Entry 4JZZ (X-ray diffraction, 1.49 A resolution); this record covers chains A and R.

== Chain A ==
Molecule: HIV-1 YU2 gp120 glycoprotein
Source organism: Human immunodeficiency virus 1
Sequence (376 residues; numbered 20 to 492; 97 numbers in that range are skipped by the numbering (no residue carries them; nothing is unmodelled there); the number before each row is that of its first residue):
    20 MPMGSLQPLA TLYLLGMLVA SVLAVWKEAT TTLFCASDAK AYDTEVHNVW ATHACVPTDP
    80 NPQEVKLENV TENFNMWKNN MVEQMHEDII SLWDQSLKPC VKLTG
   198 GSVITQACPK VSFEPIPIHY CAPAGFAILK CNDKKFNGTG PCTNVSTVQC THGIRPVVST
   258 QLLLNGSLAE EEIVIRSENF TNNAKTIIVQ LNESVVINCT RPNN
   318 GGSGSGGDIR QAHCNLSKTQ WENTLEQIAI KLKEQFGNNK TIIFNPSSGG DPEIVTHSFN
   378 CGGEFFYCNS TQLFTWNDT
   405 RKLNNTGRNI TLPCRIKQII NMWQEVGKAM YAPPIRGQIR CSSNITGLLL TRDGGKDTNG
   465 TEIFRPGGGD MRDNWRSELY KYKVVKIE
Disordered / not traced: 20-43, 318-324, 405-410, 460-462
Disulfides: C54-C74, C119-C205, C218-C247, C228-C239, C296-C331, C378-C445, C385-C418
Covalent attachments: N-acetylglucosamine (NAG) linked to N234, N241, N262, N276, N289, N295, N386, N448
Bound ions: Na+ site 1 near P253 (its only coordinating residue here); Na+ site 2 near S256 (its only coordinating residue here); Na+ site 3 near V372 (its only coordinating residue here); Na+ site 4: N377 (together with N-acetylglucosamine)
Small-molecule neighbours: citrate anion (FLC): R327, R419, I420, K421, Q422, I423
Reported in the primary citation:
  - conformationally variable residues: W112, V255, F382, I424

== Chain R ==
Molecule: CD4-mimetic miniprotein M48U1
Sequence (28 residues; row label = number of the first residue in the row):
     1 XNLHFCQLRC KSLGLLGRCA PTYCACVX
Disulfides: MPT_1-C19, C6-C24, C10-C26
Covalent attachments: covalent link MPT_1-C19
Modified / non-standard residues: MPT (beta-mercaptopropionic acid) at position 1, NH2 (amino group) at position 28; P21 (D-proline; DPR); Y23 (o-(cyclohexylmethyl)-l-tyrosine; U2X)

== Chain A / chain R interface ==
Residue-residue contacts (36):
  V255(A) with Y23(R)
  T257(A) with Y23(R)
  A281(A) with R18(R)
  S365(A) with L13(R); L15(R); C26(R); NH2_28(R), hydrogen bond (side chain-backbone)
  G366(A) with A25(R); C26(R), hydrogen bond (backbone-backbone)
  G367(A) with R9(R); C24(R); C26(R)
  D368(A) with R9(R), salt bridge; Y23(R); C24(R), hydrogen bond (side chain-backbone)
  E370(A) with Y23(R)
  I371(A) with Y23(R); C24(R)
  S375(A) with Y23(R)
  F376(A) with Y23(R)
  F382(A) with Y23(R)
  N425(A) with Y23(R)
  M426(A) with T22(R), hydrogen bond (backbone-side chain); Y23(R)
  W427(A) with T22(R); Y23(R)
  E429(A) with T22(R)
  V430(A) with MPT_1(R); N2(R); T22(R)
  G472(A) with A20(R)
  G473(A) with A20(R); Y23(R)
  D474(A) with A20(R); P21(R)
  M475(A) with Y23(R)
Interface residues without a listed pair, chain A (29 interface residues in all): W112, S256, N280, N377, Y384, Q428, T455, R476
Interface residues without a listed pair, chain R (15 interface residues in all): V27
The authors on this interface:
  - residue pairs: D368(A)-R9(R) (salt bridge)
  - interface residues, chain A: W112(A), V255(A), F382(A)

== In short ==
Chain A and chain R form an interface of 29 and 15 residues respectively, with 4 hydrogen bonds and 1 salt
bridge. Polar pairs include D368(A)-R9(R), S365(A)-NH2_28(R) and D368(A)-C24(R). The authors report a salt
bridge between D368(A) and R9(R). The paper reports interface residues W112(A), V255(A) and F382(A);
conformational variability at W112(A), V255(A) and F382(A) among others.
Chain A is HIV-1 YU2 gp120 glycoprotein (Human immunodeficiency virus 1) and chain R is CD4-mimetic
miniprotein M48U1; the structure, Crystal structure of CD4-mimetic miniprotein M48U1 in complex with HIV-1 YU2
gp120 in C2221 space group, was determined by X-ray diffraction (same publication as 4JZW and 4K0A).
